7FG7 - chain A; structure by electron microscopy, 6.90 A resolution (low resolution: residue-level contacts below are approximate; hydrogen-bond / salt-bridge calls are withheld).

== Chain A ==
Molecule: Spike glycoprotein
From: Severe acute respiratory syndrome coronavirus 2
UniProtKB: P0DTC2 (SPIKE_SARS2); residues 1-1273 here = UniProt positions 1-1273
Amino-acid sequence (1273 residues; each row starts with the number of its first residue):
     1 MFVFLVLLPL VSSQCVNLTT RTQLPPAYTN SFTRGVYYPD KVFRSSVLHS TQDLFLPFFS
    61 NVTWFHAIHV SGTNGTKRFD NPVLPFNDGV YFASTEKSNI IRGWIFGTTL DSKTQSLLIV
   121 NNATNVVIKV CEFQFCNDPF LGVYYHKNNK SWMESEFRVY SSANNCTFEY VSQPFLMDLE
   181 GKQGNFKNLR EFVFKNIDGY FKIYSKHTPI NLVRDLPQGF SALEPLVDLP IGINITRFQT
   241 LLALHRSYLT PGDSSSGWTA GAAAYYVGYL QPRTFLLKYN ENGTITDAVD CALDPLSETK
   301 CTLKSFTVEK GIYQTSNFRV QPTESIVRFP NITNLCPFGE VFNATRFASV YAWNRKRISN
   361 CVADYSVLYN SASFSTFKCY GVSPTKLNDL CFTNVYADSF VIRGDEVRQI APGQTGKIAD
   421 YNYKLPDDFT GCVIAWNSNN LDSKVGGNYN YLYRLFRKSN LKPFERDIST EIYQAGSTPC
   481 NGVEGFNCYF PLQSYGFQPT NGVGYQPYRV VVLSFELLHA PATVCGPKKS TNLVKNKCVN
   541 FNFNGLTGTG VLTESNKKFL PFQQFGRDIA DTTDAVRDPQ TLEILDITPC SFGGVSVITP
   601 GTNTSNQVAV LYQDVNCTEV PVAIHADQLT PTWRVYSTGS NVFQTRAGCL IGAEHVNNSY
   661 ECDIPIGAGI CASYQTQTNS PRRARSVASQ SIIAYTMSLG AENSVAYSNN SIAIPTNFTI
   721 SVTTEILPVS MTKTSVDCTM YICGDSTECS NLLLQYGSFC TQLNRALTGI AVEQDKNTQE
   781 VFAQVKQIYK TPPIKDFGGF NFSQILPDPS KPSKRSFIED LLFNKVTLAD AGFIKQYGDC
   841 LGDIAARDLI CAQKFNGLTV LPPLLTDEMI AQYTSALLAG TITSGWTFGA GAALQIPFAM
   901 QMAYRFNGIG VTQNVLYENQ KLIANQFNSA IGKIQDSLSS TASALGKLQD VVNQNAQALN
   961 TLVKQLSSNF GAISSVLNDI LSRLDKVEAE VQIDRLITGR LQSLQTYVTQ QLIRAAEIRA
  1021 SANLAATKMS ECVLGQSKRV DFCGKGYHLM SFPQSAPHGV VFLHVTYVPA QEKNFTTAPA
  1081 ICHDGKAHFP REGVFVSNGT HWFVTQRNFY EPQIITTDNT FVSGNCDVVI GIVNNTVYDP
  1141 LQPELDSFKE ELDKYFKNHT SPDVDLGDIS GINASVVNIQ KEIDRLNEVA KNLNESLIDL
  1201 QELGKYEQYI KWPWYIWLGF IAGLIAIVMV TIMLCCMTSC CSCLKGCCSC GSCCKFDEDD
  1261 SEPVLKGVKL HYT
Not modelled in the structure: 1-26, 1141-1273
Curated features (UniProtKB/Swiss-Prot):
  - region: Asn280 to Cys301 (Putative superantigen), Arg403 to Asp405 (Integrin-binding motif), Asn448 to Phe456 (Immunodominant HLA epitope recognized by the CD8+), Pro681 to Ala684 (Putative superantigen), Ser816 to Tyr837 (Fusion peptide 1), Lys835 to Phe855 (Fusion peptide 2), Asp1163 to Glu1202 (Heptad repeat 2)
  - motif: Met1237 to Cys1241 (Binding to host endocytosis trafficking protein SNX27), Asp1257 to Glu1262 (Diacidic ER export motif (host COPII)), Ser1261 to Gly1267 (Binding to host plasma membrane localising/FERM domain proteins), Lys1269 to Thr1273 (KxHxx, ER retrieval signal (COPI))
  - site (Cleavage): Arg685, Ser686, Arg815, Ser816
  - lipidation (S-palmitoyl cysteine): Cys1235, Cys1236, Cys1240, Cys1241, Cys1243, Cys1247, Cys1248, Cys1250, Cys1253, Cys1254
  - glycosylation: Asn17 (N-linked (GlcNAc...) (complex) asparagine), Asn61 (N-linked (GlcNAc...) (hybrid) asparagine), Asn74 (N-linked (GlcNAc...) (complex) asparagine), Asn122 (N-linked (GlcNAc...) (hybrid) asparagine), Asn149 (N-linked (GlcNAc...) (complex) asparagine), Asn165 (N-linked (GlcNAc...) (complex) asparagine), Asn234 (N-linked (GlcNAc...) (high mannose) asparagine), Asn282 (N-linked (GlcNAc...) (complex) asparagine), Thr323 (O-linked (GalNAc) threonine), Ser325 (O-linked (HexNAc...) serine), Asn331 (N-linked (GlcNAc...) (complex) asparagine), Asn343 (N-linked (GlcNAc...) (complex) asparagine), Asn603 (N-linked (GlcNAc...) (hybrid) asparagine), Asn616 (N-linked (GlcNAc...) (complex) asparagine), Asn657 (N-linked (GlcNAc...) (complex) asparagine), Thr676 (O-linked (GlcNAc...) threonine), Thr678 (O-linked (GlcNAc...) threonine), Asn709 (N-linked (GlcNAc...) (high mannose) asparagine), Asn717 (N-linked (GlcNAc...) (hybrid) asparagine), Asn801 (N-linked (GlcNAc...) (hybrid) asparagine) and 6 more in UniProt
Disulfides: Cys131-Cys166, Cys291-Cys301, Cys336-Cys361, Cys379-Cys432, Cys391-Cys525, Cys538-Cys590, Cys617-Cys649, Cys662-Cys671, Cys743-Cys749, Cys1032-Cys1043, Cys1082-Cys1126

== Summary ==
Chain A is Spike glycoprotein (Severe acute respiratory syndrome coronavirus 2); the structure, Cryo-EM
structure of S protein trimer of SARS-CoV2, was determined by electron microscopy, deposited together with
7FG2 and 7FG3.
